PDB entry 7VZ4 | electron microscopy, 1.89 A resolution | chains A and I of the 10 polymer chains in the assembly

# Chain A
Protein: Histone H3.1
Organism: Homo sapiens
Reference sequence: P68431 (H31_HUMAN); residues 1-135 here correspond to UniProt positions 2-136 (UniProt number = residue number + 1)
Sequence (139 residues; row label = number of the first residue in the row; numbers below 1 keep their minus sign (Gly-3 is residue -3)):
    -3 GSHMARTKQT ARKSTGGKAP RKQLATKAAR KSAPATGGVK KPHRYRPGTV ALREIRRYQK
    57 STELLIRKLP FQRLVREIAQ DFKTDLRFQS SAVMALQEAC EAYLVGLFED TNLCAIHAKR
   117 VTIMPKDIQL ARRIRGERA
Disordered / not traced: -3 to 38, 134-135
Sequence notes: expression tag (-3 to 0)
UniProt features mapped onto this chain:
  - modified residue: Arg2 (Asymmetric dimethylarginine), Thr3 (Phosphothreonine), Lys4 (Allysine), Gln5 (5-glutamyl dopamine), Thr6 (Phosphothreonine), Arg8 (Citrulline), Lys9 (N6,N6,N6-trimethyllysine), Ser10 (ADP-ribosylserine), Thr11 (Phosphothreonine), Lys14 (N6-(2-hydroxyisobutyryl)lysine), Arg17 (Asymmetric dimethylarginine), Lys18 (N6-(2-hydroxyisobutyryl)lysine), Lys23 (N6-(2-hydroxyisobutyryl)lysine), Arg26 (Citrulline), Lys27 (N6,N6,N6-trimethyllysine), Ser28 (ADP-ribosylserine), Lys36 (N6,N6,N6-trimethyllysine), Lys37 (N6-methyllysine), Tyr41 (Phosphotyrosine), Lys56 (N6,N6,N6-trimethyllysine) and 8 more in UniProt
  - lipidation: Lys18 (N6-decanoyllysine)

# Chain I
Molecule: 145-nt DNA strand
Sequence (145 nucleotides; each row starts with the number of its first residue; numbers below 1 keep their minus sign (DA-72 is residue -72)):
   -72 ATCACAATCC CGGTGCCGAG GCCGCTCAAT TGGTCGTAGA CAGCTCTAGC ACCGCTTAAA
   -12 CGCACGTACG GAATCCGTAC GTGCGTTTAA GCGGTGCTAG AGCTGTCTAC GACCAATTGA
    48 GCGGCCTCGG CACCGGGATT GTGAT

# Interface between chain A and chain I
Pairs across the interface (25):
  His39(A) with DT69(I), base contact; DG70(I), sugar contact
  Arg40(A) with DG70(I), sugar contact; DA71(I), phosphate contact
  Tyr41(A) with DT69(I), phosphate contact; DG70(I), phosphate contact
  Arg42(A) with DG70(I), hydrogen bond to the phosphate; DA71(I), salt bridge to the phosphate
  Thr45(A) with DT69(I), phosphate contact; DG70(I), hydrogen bond to the phosphate
  Arg63(A) with DA-14(I), hydrogen bond to the phosphate; DA-13(I), salt bridge to the phosphate
  Arg72(A) with DC-23(I), salt bridge to the phosphate
  Arg83(A) with DG-24(I), hydrogen bond to the sugar; DC-23(I), phosphate contact
  Phe84(A) with DG-24(I), sugar contact; DC-23(I), hydrogen bond to the phosphate
  Gln85(A) with DG-24(I), phosphate contact
  Ser86(A) with DG-24(I), hydrogen bond to the phosphate
  Arg116(A) with DG-3(I), phosphate contact; DG-2(I), phosphate contact
  Val117(A) with DG-3(I), hydrogen bond to the phosphate
  Thr118(A) with DC-4(I), phosphate contact; DG-3(I), hydrogen bond to the phosphate
  Met120(A) with DG-2(I), phosphate contact
Other interface residues (no listed pair), chain A (18 interface residues in all): Leu82, Lys115, Lys122
Other interface residues (no listed pair), chain I (12 interface residues in all): DA-9, DG68

# In short
Chain A and chain I form an interface of 18 and 12 residues respectively; the contacts include 8 hydrogen
bonds and 3 salt bridges. Polar contacts include Arg83(A)-DG-24(I), Arg42(A)-DG70(I) and Thr45(A)-DG70(I).
Chain A is Histone H3.1 (Homo sapiens) and chain I is a 145-nt DNA strand; the structure, Cryo-EM structure of
human nucleosome core particle composed of the Widom 601L DNA sequence, was determined by electron microscopy.
